PDB entry 4A13 | electron microscopy, 11.30 A resolution (very low resolution: no residue pairs are listed; an interface is given only as per-side residue counts) | chains B and G of the 16 polymer chains in the assembly

== Chain B (and G) ==
Molecule: T-complex protein 1 subunit beta
Organism: Bos taurus
Notes: chain G of this document is another copy of the same molecule, construct and numbering; everything in this record applies to it too
UniProtKB: Q3ZBH0 (TCPB_BOVIN); residues 1-513 here correspond to UniProt positions 14-526 (UniProt number = residue number + 13)
Amino-acid sequence (513 residues; row label = number of the first residue in the row):
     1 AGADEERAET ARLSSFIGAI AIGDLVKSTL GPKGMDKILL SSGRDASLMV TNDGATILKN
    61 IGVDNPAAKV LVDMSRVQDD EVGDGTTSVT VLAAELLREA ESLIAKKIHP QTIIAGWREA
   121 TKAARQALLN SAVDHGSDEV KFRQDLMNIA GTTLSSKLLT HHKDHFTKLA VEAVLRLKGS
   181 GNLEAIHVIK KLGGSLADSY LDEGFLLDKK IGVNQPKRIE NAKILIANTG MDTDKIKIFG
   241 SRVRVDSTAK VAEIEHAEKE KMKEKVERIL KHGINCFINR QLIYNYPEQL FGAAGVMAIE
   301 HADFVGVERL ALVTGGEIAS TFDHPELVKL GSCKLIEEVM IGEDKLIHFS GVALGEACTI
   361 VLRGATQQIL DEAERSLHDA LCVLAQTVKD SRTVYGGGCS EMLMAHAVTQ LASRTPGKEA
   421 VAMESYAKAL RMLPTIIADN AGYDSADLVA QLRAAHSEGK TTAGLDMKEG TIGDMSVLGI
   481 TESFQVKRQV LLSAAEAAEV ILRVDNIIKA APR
Not modelled in the structure: 229-253 (chain G: 228-253)
Curated features (UniProtKB/Swiss-Prot):
  - binding site (ADP): Gly-31, Gly-85, Thr-86, Thr-87, Ser-88, Ser-155, Ser-156, Gly-397, Glu-482, Lys-487
  - binding site (ATP): Gly-31, Gly-85, Thr-86, Thr-87, Glu-482, Lys-487
  - binding site (Mg(2+)): Asp-84
  - modified residue: Ser-47 (Phosphoserine), Lys-141 (N6-acetyllysine), Lys-168 (N6-acetyllysine), Ser-247 (Phosphoserine), Thr-248 (Phosphothreonine)
  - cross-link: Lys-235 (Glycyl lysine isopeptide (Lys-Gly) (interchain with G-Cter in SUMO2))

== How chain B and chain G interact ==
At this resolution (11 A) residue pairs are not listed: 32 residues of chain B and 32 of chain G lie at the interface.

== In short ==
Chain B and chain G each contribute 32 residues to their interface. From UniProt: 10 ADP-binding residues, 6
ATP-binding residues and Mg2+-binding residue Asp-84(B) on chain B.
Both chains are T-complex protein 1 subunit beta (Bos taurus). Entry 4A13 (model refined against symmetry-free
cryo-EM map of TRiC-ADP) was determined by electron microscopy (same publication as 4A0O, 4A0V and 4A0W).
